Entry 8ETW (electron microscopy, 2.64 A resolution); this record covers chains R and S of the 10 polymer chains in the assembly.

Chain R:
Protein: Actin-related protein 5
From: Saccharomyces cerevisiae S288C
UniProt: P53946 (ARP5_YEAST); residue numbers follow UniProt; this construct covers 12-755
Amino-acid sequence (744 residues; each row starts with the number of its first residue):
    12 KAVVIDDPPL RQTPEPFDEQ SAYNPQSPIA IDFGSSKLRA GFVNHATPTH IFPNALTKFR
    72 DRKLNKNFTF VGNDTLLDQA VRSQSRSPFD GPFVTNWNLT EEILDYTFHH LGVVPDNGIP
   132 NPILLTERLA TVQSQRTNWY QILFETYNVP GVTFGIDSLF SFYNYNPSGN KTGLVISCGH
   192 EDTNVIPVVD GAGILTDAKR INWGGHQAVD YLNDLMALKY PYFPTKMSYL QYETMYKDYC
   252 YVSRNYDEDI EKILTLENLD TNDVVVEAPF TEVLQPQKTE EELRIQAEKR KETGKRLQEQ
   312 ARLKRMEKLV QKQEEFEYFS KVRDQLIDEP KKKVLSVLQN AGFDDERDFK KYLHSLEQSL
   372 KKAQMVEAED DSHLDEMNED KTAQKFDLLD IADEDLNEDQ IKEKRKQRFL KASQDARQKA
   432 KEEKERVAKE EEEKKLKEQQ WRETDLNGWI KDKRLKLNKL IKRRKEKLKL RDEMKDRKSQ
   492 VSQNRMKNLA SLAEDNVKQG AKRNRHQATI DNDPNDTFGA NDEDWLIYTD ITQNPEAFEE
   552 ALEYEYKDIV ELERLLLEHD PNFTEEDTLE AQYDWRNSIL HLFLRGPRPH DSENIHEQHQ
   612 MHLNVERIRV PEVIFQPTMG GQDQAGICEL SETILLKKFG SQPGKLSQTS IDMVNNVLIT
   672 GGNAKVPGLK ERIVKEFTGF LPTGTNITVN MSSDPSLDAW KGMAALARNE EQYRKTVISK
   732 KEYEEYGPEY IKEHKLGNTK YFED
Not modelled in the structure: 283-583, 755
Curated features (UniProtKB/Swiss-Prot):
  - modified residue: T24 (Phosphothreonine), S383 (Phosphoserine)
  - cross-link: K12 (Glycyl lysine isopeptide (Lys-Gly) (interchain with G-Cter in ubiquitin))

Chain S:
Protein: Chromatin-remodeling complex subunit IES6
From: Saccharomyces cerevisiae S288C
UniProt: P32617 (IES6_YEAST); numbering as in UniProt (aligned over 28-166)
Amino-acid sequence (139 residues; numbered 28 to 166; the number before each row is that of its first residue):
    28 ERLLFLRSVG ERNEIGFPSR FKSAHYKKPT RRHKSARQLI SDENKRINAL LTKANKAAES
    88 STAARRLVPK ATYFSVEAPP SIRPAKKYCD VTGLKGFYKS PTNNIRYHNA EIYQLIVKPM
   148 APGVDQEYLK LRGANFVLK
Not modelled in the structure: 84-93, 163-166

How chain R and chain S interact:
Pairs across the interface (105; chain R residue first):
  F28(R) - R39(S)
  F70(R) - L33(S)  hydrophobic
  F70(R) - R34(S)
  D72(R) - R34(S)  salt bridge
  K74(R) - R34(S)
  F79(R) - G37(S)
  F81(R) - L33(S)
  F81(R) - V36(S)  hydrophobic
  F81(R) - G37(S)
  D85(R) - N40(S)
  L88(R) - R29(S)
  L88(R) - L33(S)  hydrophobic
  L88(R) - V36(S)  hydrophobic
  D101(R) - S62(S)
  D101(R) - A63(S)  hydrogen bond (side chain-backbone)
  P103(R) - Y100(S)
  F104(R) - L66(S)  hydrophobic
  F104(R) - I67(S)  hydrophobic
  F104(R) - Y100(S)  hydrophobic
  T106(R) - H60(S)
  T106(R) - K61(S)
  W108(R) - R58(S)
  N109(R) - R58(S)
  E112(R) - K49(S)
  E112(R) - Y53(S)  hydrogen bond
  D116(R) - F48(S)
  D116(R) - K49(S)  salt bridge
  Y117(R) - N40(S)
  H120(R) - R39(S)
  H120(R) - F48(S)
  H121(R) - N40(S)  hydrogen bond
  P126(R) - F48(S)  hydrophobic
  N128(R) - S50(S)
  G129(R) - F48(S)
  G129(R) - K49(S)
  L140(R) - V103(S)  hydrophobic
  A141(R) - T99(S)
  A141(R) - Y100(S)
  A141(R) - V103(S)  hydrophobic
  V143(R) - E70(S)
  Q144(R) - E70(S)
  Q144(R) - R73(S)
  S145(R) - L66(S)
  E156(R) - S50(S)
  T157(R) - K49(S)
  T157(R) - S50(S)  hydrogen bond (backbone-backbone)
  T157(R) - Y53(S)
  T207(R) - K97(S)  hydrogen bond (side chain-backbone)
  A209(R) - V103(S)
  K210(R) - S102(S)
  K210(R) - V103(S)
  K210(R) - E104(S)
  R211(R) - Y100(S)  hydrogen bond (side chain-backbone)
  R211(R) - V103(S)  hydrogen bond (backbone-backbone)
  R211(R) - E104(S)
  R211(R) - A105(S)  hydrogen bond (backbone-backbone)
  D225(R) - L158(S)
  L226(R) - L158(S)  hydrophobic
  L229(R) - E154(S)
  L229(R) - Y155(S)  hydrogen bond (backbone-side chain)
  Y257(R) - Y115(S)
  D258(R) - K113(S)  salt bridge
  I261(R) - Y115(S)  hydrophobic
  I261(R) - L121(S)
  I264(R) - L121(S)  hydrophobic
  L265(R) - L121(S)  hydrophobic
  S589(R) - E138(S)  hydrogen bond
  I590(R) - L121(S)  hydrophobic
  I590(R) - H135(S)
  I590(R) - N136(S)
  I590(R) - E138(S)
  L591(R) - L142(S)  hydrophobic
  F594(R) - V118(S)
  F594(R) - T119(S)
  V616(R) - T119(S)
  R620(R) - G120(S)
  Q627(R) - Y115(S)  hydrogen bond
  T629(R) - R159(S)
  M630(R) - Y115(S)  hydrophobic
  M630(R) - L158(S)
  M630(R) - R159(S)
  G631(R) - L158(S)
  G632(R) - L158(S)
  G632(R) - R159(S)
  D634(R) - P107(S)
  Q635(R) - A105(S)
  Q635(R) - P106(S)
  A636(R) - P106(S)  hydrogen bond (backbone-backbone)
  E640(R) - S108(S)  hydrogen bond
  E640(R) - I109(S)
  E640(R) - R110(S)  salt bridge
  L641(R) - P106(S)
  E643(R) - R110(S)  salt bridge
  T750(R) - K97(S)  hydrogen bond
  T750(R) - A98(S)
  K751(R) - K97(S)
  K751(R) - A98(S)
  Y752(R) - P96(S)
  Y752(R) - K97(S)  hydrogen bond (backbone-backbone)
  Y752(R) - A98(S)  hydrogen bond (backbone-backbone)
  Y752(R) - T99(S)
  F753(R) - L94(S)  hydrophobic
  F753(R) - V95(S)
  E754(R) - V95(S)  hydrogen bond (backbone-backbone)
  E754(R) - K97(S)
Also at the interface, not in a pair above, chain R (78 interface residues in all): Q23, P25, D89, F119, V124, I130, Y158, N159, L206, I212, Y222, E262, N588, E740, E744
Also at the interface, not in a pair above, chain S (62 interface residues in all): F32, R47, A51, H52, I74, L77, L78, A112, K122, I139, I143, G160

Overview:
78 residues of chain R face 62 of chain S across their interface; the contacts include 17 hydrogen bonds and 5
salt bridges. Polar contacts include D72(R)-R34(S), D116(R)-K49(S) and D258(R)-K113(S).
Here chain R is Actin-related protein 5 and chain S is Chromatin-remodeling complex subunit IES6, both from
Saccharomyces cerevisiae S288C. Entry 8ETW (Class3 of INO80-Hexasome complex) was determined by electron
microscopy together with 8ETS, 8ETT, 8ETU, 8ETV, 8EU9, 8EUE, 8EUF and 8EUJ from the same study.
